3BDX - chains A and B of the 3 polymer chains in the assembly; structure by X-ray diffraction, 2.30 A resolution.

# Chain A (and B)
Name: Amyloid lambda 6 light chain variable region PIP (fragment)
Organism: Homo sapiens
Notes: chain B of this document is another copy of the same molecule, construct and numbering; everything in this record applies to it too
Reference sequence: Q96JD1 (Q96JD1_HUMAN); numbering as in UniProt (aligned over 1-111)
Sequence (111 residues; each row starts with the number of its first residue):
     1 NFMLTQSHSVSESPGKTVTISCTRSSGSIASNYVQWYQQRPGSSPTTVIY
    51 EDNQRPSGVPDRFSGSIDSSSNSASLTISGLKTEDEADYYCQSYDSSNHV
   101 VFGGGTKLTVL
Disulfides: Cys22-Cys91
Sequence notes: engineered mutation Ser7 (Pro in Q96JD1); conflict Val18 (Ile in Q96JD1), Ser44 (Ala in Q96JD1), Ser97 (Asn in Q96JD1), His99 (Tyr in Q96JD1), Val100 (Ala in Q96JD1), Val101 (Leu in Q96JD1), Lys107 (Gln in Q96JD1)

# Chain A / chain B interface
Residue-residue contacts (24):
  Tyr37(A) with Val100(B)
  Gln39(A) with Gln39(B), hydrogen bond; Tyr90(B), hydrogen bond
  Ser43(A) with Tyr90(B), hydrogen bond (backbone-side chain)
  Ser44(A) with Tyr90(B); Gly103(B); Gly104(B)
  Pro45(A) with Tyr90(B); Phe102(B)
  Tyr50(A) with His99(B)
  Glu51(A) with His99(B), salt bridge
  Tyr90(A) with Gln39(B), hydrogen bond; Ser43(B), hydrogen bond (side chain-backbone); Ser44(B); Pro45(B)
  Tyr94(A) with Tyr94(B); Val100(B)
  His99(A) with Tyr50(B); Glu51(B), salt bridge
  Val100(A) with Tyr37(B); Tyr94(B)
  Phe102(A) with Pro45(B)
  Gly103(A) with Ser44(B)
  Gly104(A) with Ser44(B)
Other interface residues (no listed pair), chain A (15 interface residues in all): Thr47
Other interface residues (no listed pair), chain B (15 interface residues in all): Gln92

# Summary
Chain A and chain B each contribute 15 residues to their interface; the contacts include 5 hydrogen bonds and
2 salt bridges. Among the polar pairs are Glu51(A)-His99(B), Gln39(A)-Gln39(B) and Gln39(A)-Tyr90(B).
Both chains are Amyloid lambda 6 light chain variable region PIP (fragment) (Homo sapiens). Entry 3BDX
(Crystal structure of the unstable and highly fibrillogenic Pro7Ser mutant of the Recombinant variable domain
6AJL2) was determined by X-ray diffraction together with 2W0K and 3B5G from the same study.
